Entry 7AHY (X-ray diffraction, 2.53 A resolution); this record covers chains AAA and BBB.

[Chain AAA (and BBB)]
Protein: E3 ubiquitin-protein ligase Mdm2
From: Xenopus tropicalis
Notes: EC 2.3.2.27; chain BBB of this document is another copy of the same molecule, construct and numbering; everything in this record applies to it too
Reference sequence: Q6P3Q9 (Q6P3Q9_XENTR); numbering as in UniProt (aligned over 414-482)
Chain sequence (71 residues; numbered 412 to 482; the number before each row is that of its first residue):
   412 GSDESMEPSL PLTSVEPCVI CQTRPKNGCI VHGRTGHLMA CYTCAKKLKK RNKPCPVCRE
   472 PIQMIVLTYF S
Unresolved in the structure: 412-424, 482 (chain BBB: 412-426)
Sequence notes: expression tag (412-413)
Bound ions: Zn2+ site 1: Cys-429, Cys-432, Cys-452, Cys-455; Zn2+ site 2: His-443, His-448, Cys-466, Cys-469
Reported in the primary citation:
  - conformationally variable residues (order/disorder transition): Asp-414 to Thr-424

[How chain AAA and chain BBB interact]
Contacting residue pairs (29; chain AAA residue first):
  Ser-425(AAA) / Phe-481(BBB)
  Cys-440(AAA) / Thr-479(BBB)
  Arg-445(AAA) / Val-477(BBB)
  Arg-445(AAA) / Leu-478(BBB)  hydrogen bond (backbone-backbone)
  Thr-446(AAA) / Val-477(BBB)
  Thr-446(AAA) / Leu-478(BBB)
  Gly-447(AAA) / Val-477(BBB)
  Gly-447(AAA) / Leu-478(BBB)  hydrogen bond (backbone-backbone)
  Gly-447(AAA) / Thr-479(BBB)
  Gly-447(AAA) / Tyr-480(BBB)  hydrogen bond (backbone-backbone)
  His-448(AAA) / Tyr-480(BBB)
  Leu-449(AAA) / Thr-479(BBB)
  Leu-449(AAA) / Tyr-480(BBB)  hydrogen bond (backbone-backbone)
  Leu-449(AAA) / Phe-481(BBB)
  Met-450(AAA) / Ser-482(BBB)
  Val-468(AAA) / Ser-482(BBB)
  Val-477(AAA) / Arg-445(BBB)
  Val-477(AAA) / Thr-446(BBB)
  Val-477(AAA) / Gly-447(BBB)
  Leu-478(AAA) / Arg-445(BBB)  hydrogen bond (backbone-backbone)
  Leu-478(AAA) / Thr-446(BBB)
  Leu-478(AAA) / Gly-447(BBB)  hydrogen bond (backbone-backbone)
  Thr-479(AAA) / Cys-440(BBB)
  Thr-479(AAA) / Gly-447(BBB)
  Thr-479(AAA) / Leu-449(BBB)
  Tyr-480(AAA) / Gly-447(BBB)  hydrogen bond (backbone-backbone)
  Tyr-480(AAA) / His-448(BBB)
  Tyr-480(AAA) / Leu-449(BBB)  hydrogen bond (backbone-backbone)
  Phe-481(AAA) / Leu-449(BBB)
Interface residues without a listed pair, chain AAA (19 interface residues in all): Lys-437, Val-442, Gly-444, Met-475, Ile-476
Interface residues without a listed pair, chain BBB (17 interface residues in all): Glu-427, Val-442, Gly-444, Met-475, Ile-476

[In short]
19 residues of chain AAA and 17 residues of chain BBB are in contact; the contacts include 8 hydrogen bonds.
Main-chain hydrogen bonds include Arg-445(AAA)/Leu-478(BBB), Gly-447(AAA)/Leu-478(BBB) and
Gly-447(AAA)/Tyr-480(BBB). Cys-429(AAA), Cys-432(AAA), Cys-452(AAA) and Cys-455(AAA) coordinate Zn2+ site 1.
His-443(AAA), His-448(AAA), Cys-466(AAA) and Cys-469(AAA) form the Zn2+ site 2. The paper reports
conformational variability at Asp-414(AAA).
Both chains are E3 ubiquitin-protein ligase Mdm2 (Xenopus tropicalis). Entry 7AHY (Crystal structure of
Western clawed frog MDM2 RING domain homodimer) was determined by X-ray diffraction, deposited together with
7AH2.
